Entry 3QYS (X-ray diffraction, 1.85 A resolution); this record covers chain A.

[Chain A]
Protein: Xylose isomerase
Organism: Streptomyces rubiginosus
Notes: EC 5.3.1.5
UniProtKB: P24300 (XYLA_STRRU); residues 1-388 here = UniProt positions 1-388
Chain sequence (388 residues; numbered 1 to 388; the number before each row is that of its first residue):
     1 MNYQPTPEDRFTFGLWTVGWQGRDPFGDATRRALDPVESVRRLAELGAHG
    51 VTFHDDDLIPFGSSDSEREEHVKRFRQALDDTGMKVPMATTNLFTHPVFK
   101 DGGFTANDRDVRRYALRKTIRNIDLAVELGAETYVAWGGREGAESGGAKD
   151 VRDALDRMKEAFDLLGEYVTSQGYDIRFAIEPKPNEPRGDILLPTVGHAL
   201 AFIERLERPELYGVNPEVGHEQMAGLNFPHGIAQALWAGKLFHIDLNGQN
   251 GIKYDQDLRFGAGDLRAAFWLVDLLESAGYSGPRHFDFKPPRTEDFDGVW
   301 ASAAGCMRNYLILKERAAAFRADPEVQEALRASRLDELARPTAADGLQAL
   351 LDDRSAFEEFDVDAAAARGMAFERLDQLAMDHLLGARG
Bound ions: Ni2+: Glu-217, His-220, Asp-255, Asp-257
UniProt features mapped onto this chain:
  - active site: His-54, Asp-57
  - binding site (Mg(2+)): Glu-181, Glu-217, His-220, Asp-245, Asp-255, Asp-257, Asp-287

[Overview]
The Ni2+ site is built by Glu-217, His-220, Asp-255 and Asp-257. Curated annotation (UniProt) lists
active-site residues His-54 and Asp-57 and 7 Mg2+-binding residues.
Chain A is Xylose isomerase (Streptomyces rubiginosus); the structure, Room Temperature X-ray Structure of
D-Xylose Isomerase in complex with 0.6Ni2+ cation bound in M2 metal ..., was determined by X-ray diffraction,
deposited together with 3QZA, 3KBJ and 3KCJ.
